Entry 7VF2 (electron microscopy, 3.00 A resolution); this record covers chains A and D of the 4 polymer chains in the assembly.

== Chain A ==
Protein: Protein virilizer homolog
Source organism: Homo sapiens
UniProtKB: Q69YN4 (VIR_HUMAN); residues 1-1812 here = UniProt positions 1-1812
Sequence (1812 residues; each row starts with the number of its first residue):
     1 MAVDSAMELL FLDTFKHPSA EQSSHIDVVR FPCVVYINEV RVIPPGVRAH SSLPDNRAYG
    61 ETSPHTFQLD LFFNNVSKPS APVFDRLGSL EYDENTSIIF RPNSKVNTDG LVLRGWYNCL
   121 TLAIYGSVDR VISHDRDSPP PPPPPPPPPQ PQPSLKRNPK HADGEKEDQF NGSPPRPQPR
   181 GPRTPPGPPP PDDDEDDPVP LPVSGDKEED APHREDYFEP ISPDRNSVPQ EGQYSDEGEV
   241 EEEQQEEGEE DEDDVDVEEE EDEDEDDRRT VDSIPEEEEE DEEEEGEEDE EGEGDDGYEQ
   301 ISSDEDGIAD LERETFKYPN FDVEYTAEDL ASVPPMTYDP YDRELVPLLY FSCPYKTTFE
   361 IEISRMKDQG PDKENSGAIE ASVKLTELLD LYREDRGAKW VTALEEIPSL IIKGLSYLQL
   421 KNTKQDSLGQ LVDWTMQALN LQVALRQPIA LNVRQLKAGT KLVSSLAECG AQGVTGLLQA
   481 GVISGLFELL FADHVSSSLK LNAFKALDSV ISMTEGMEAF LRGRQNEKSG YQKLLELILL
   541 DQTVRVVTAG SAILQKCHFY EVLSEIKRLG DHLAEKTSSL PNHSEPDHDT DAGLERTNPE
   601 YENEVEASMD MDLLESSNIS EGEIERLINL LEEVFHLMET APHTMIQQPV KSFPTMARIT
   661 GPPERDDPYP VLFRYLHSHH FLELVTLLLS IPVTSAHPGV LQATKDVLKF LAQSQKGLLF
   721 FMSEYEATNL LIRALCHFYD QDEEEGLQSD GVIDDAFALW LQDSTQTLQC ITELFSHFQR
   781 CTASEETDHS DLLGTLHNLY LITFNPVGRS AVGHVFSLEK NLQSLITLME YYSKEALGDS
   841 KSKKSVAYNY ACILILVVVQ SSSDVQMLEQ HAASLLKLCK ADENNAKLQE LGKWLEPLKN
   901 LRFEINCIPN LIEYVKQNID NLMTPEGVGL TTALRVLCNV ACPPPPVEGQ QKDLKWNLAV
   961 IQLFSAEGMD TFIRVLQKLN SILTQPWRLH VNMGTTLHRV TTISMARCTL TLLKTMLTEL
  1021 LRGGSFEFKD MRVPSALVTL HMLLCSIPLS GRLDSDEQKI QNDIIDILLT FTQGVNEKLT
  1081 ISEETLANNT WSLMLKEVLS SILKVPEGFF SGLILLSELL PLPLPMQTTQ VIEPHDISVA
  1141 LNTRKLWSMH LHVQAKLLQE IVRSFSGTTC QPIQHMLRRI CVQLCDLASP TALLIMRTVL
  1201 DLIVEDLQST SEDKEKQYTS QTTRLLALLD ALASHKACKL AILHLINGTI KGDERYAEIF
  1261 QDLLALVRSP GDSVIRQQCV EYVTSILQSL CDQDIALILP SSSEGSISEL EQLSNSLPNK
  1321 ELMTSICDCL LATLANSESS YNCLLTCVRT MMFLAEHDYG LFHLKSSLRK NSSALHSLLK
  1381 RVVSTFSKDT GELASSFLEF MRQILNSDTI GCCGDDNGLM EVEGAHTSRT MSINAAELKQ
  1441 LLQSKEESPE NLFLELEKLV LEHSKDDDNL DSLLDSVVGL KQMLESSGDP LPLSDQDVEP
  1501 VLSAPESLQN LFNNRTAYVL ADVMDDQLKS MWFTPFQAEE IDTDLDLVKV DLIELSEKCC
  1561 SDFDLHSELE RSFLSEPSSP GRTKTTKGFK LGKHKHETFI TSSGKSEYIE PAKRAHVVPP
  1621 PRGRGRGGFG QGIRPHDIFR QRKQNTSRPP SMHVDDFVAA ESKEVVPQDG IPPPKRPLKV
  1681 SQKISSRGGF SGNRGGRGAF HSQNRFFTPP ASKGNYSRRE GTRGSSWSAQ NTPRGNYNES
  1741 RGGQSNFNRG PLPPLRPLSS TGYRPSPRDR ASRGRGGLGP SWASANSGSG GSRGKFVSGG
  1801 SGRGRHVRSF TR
Unresolved in the structure: 1-332, 580-618, 1410-1427, 1586-1812
UniProt features mapped onto this chain:
  - modified residue: Ala-2 (N-acetylalanine), Ser-133 (Phosphoserine), Ser-138 (Phosphoserine), Ser-173 (Phosphoserine), Thr-184 (Phosphothreonine), Ser-222 (Phosphoserine), Tyr-914 (Phosphotyrosine), Ser-1579 (Phosphoserine), Thr-1708 (Phosphothreonine), Arg-1723 (Omega-N-methylarginine), Arg-1741 (Asymmetric dimethylarginine), Arg-1773 (Asymmetric dimethylarginine), Arg-1775 (Asymmetric dimethylarginine), Arg-1793 (Asymmetric dimethylarginine)

== Chain D ==
Protein: Pre-mRNA-splicing regulator WTAP
Source organism: Homo sapiens
UniProtKB: Q15007 (FL2D_HUMAN); residues 1-396 here = UniProt positions 1-396
Sequence (396 residues; each row starts with the number of its first residue):
     1 MTNEEPLPKK VRLSETDFKV MARDELILRW KQYEAYVQAL EGKYTDLNSN DVTGLRESEE
    61 KLKQQQQESA RRENILVMRL ATKEQEMQEC TTQIQYLKQV QQPSVAQLRS TMVDPAINLF
   121 FLKMKGELEQ TKDKLEQAQN ELSAWKFTPD SQTGKKLMAK CRMLIQENQE LGRQLSQGRI
   181 AQLEAELALQ KKYSEELKSS QDELNDFIIQ LDEEVEGMQS TILVLQQQLK ETRQQLAQYQ
   241 QQQSQASAPS TSRTTASEPV EQSEATSKDC SRLTNGPSNG SSSRQRTSGS GFHREGNTTE
   301 DDFPSSPGNG NKSSNSSEER TGRGGSGYVN QLSAGYESVD SPTGSENSLT HQSNDTDSSH
   361 DPQEEKAVSG KGNRTVGSRH VQNGLDSSVN VQGSVL
Unresolved in the structure: 1-63, 248-396
UniProt features mapped onto this chain:
  - modified residue: Met-1 (N-acetylmethionine), Ser-14 (Phosphoserine), Ser-305 (Phosphoserine), Ser-306 (Phosphoserine), Ser-341 (Phosphoserine), Thr-350 (Phosphothreonine), Ser-388 (Phosphoserine)
What the authors report for this chain:
  - self-association interface (contacts with another copy of this molecule); pairs are residue here / residue on that copy: Lys-155/Trp-145, Leu-157/Phe-147 (hydrophobic contact)

== How chain A and chain D interact ==
Pairs across the interface - 96 pairs, chain A then chain D:
  Met-336(A) / Arg-79(D)
  His-494(A) / Met-218(D)
  His-494(A) / Thr-221(D)  hydrogen bond
  Val-495(A) / Met-218(D)
  Ser-496(A) / Met-218(D)
  Ser-497(A) / Glu-214(D)  hydrogen bond
  Gln-542(A) / Gln-210(D)
  Thr-543(A) / Gln-210(D)
  Thr-543(A) / Leu-211(D)
  Thr-543(A) / Glu-214(D)
  Val-544(A) / Phe-207(D)  hydrophobic
  Val-544(A) / Gln-210(D)
  Arg-545(A) / Leu-211(D)
  Phe-653(A) / Leu-204(D)  hydrophobic
  Phe-653(A) / Phe-207(D)  hydrophobic
  Phe-653(A) / Leu-211(D)  hydrophobic
  Thr-655(A) / Ser-200(D)
  Thr-655(A) / Glu-203(D)
  Thr-655(A) / Leu-204(D)
  Thr-655(A) / Phe-207(D)
  Met-656(A) / Ser-199(D)
  Met-656(A) / Glu-203(D)  hydrogen bond (backbone-side chain)
  Ala-657(A) / Ser-200(D)
  Ile-659(A) / Leu-197(D)  hydrophobic
  Ile-659(A) / Ser-200(D)
  Ile-659(A) / Gln-201(D)
  Thr-660(A) / Leu-204(D)
  Lys-952(A) / Glu-196(D)
  Leu-954(A) / Glu-196(D)
  Leu-954(A) / Leu-197(D)  hydrophobic
  Asn-957(A) / Tyr-193(D)
  Asn-957(A) / Glu-196(D)  hydrogen bond
  Leu-958(A) / Tyr-193(D)  hydrophobic
  Val-960(A) / Leu-189(D)  hydrophobic
  Ile-961(A) / Leu-189(D)  hydrophobic
  Ile-961(A) / Gln-190(D)
  Phe-964(A) / Gln-182(D)
  Phe-964(A) / Ala-185(D)  hydrophobic
  Phe-964(A) / Glu-186(D)
  Phe-964(A) / Leu-189(D)  hydrophobic
  Ser-965(A) / Glu-186(D)  hydrogen bond
  Met-969(A) / Gln-182(D)
  Leu-989(A) / Gln-101(D)
  Val-991(A) / Lys-98(D)
  Glu-1019(A) / Leu-189(D)
  Leu-1020(A) / Ala-185(D)  hydrophobic
  Leu-1020(A) / Leu-189(D)  hydrophobic
  Arg-1022(A) / Glu-196(D)  salt bridge
  Gly-1023(A) / Lys-192(D)
  Lys-1029(A) / Ser-176(D)  hydrogen bond (backbone-side chain)
  Asp-1030(A) / Ser-176(D)
  Asp-1030(A) / Gln-177(D)  hydrogen bond (backbone-side chain)
  Arg-1032(A) / Gln-177(D)  hydrogen bond
  Leu-1103(A) / Phe-120(D)  hydrophobic
  Pro-1106(A) / Ile-117(D)  hydrophobic
  Phe-1109(A) / Phe-120(D)  hydrophobic
  Glu-1160(A) / Lys-123(D)  salt bridge
  Ser-1164(A) / Ala-116(D)
  Ser-1164(A) / Phe-120(D)
  Ser-1164(A) / Lys-123(D)
  Gly-1167(A) / Pro-115(D)
  Gly-1167(A) / Ala-116(D)
  Thr-1168(A) / Ala-116(D)
  Thr-1169(A) / Asp-114(D)  hydrogen bond
  Thr-1169(A) / Pro-115(D)
  Cys-1170(A) / Asp-114(D)
  Gln-1221(A) / Leu-119(D)
  Arg-1224(A) / Pro-115(D)
  Asp-1546(A) / Pro-115(D)
  Leu-1547(A) / Pro-115(D)  hydrophobic
  Val-1548(A) / Met-112(D)
  Val-1548(A) / Val-113(D)
  Lys-1549(A) / Thr-111(D)
  Lys-1549(A) / Met-112(D)
  Lys-1549(A) / Val-113(D)  hydrogen bond (backbone-backbone)
  Lys-1549(A) / Asn-118(D)
  Val-1550(A) / Ser-110(D)
  Val-1550(A) / Thr-111(D)
  Val-1550(A) / Met-112(D)  hydrophobic
  Asp-1551(A) / Thr-111(D)  hydrogen bond (backbone-side chain)
  Asp-1551(A) / Phe-121(D)
  Leu-1552(A) / Arg-109(D)
  Ile-1553(A) / Leu-108(D)
  Ile-1553(A) / Thr-111(D)
  Glu-1554(A) / Val-105(D)
  Glu-1554(A) / Leu-108(D)
  Glu-1554(A) / Arg-109(D)  salt bridge
  Ser-1556(A) / Lys-125(D)
  His-1566(A) / Leu-108(D)
  Glu-1570(A) / Pro-103(D)
  Glu-1570(A) / Leu-108(D)
  Arg-1571(A) / Gln-102(D)
  Arg-1571(A) / Ser-104(D)
  Leu-1574(A) / Gln-101(D)
  Ser-1578(A) / Lys-98(D)  hydrogen bond (backbone-side chain)
  Ser-1578(A) / Gln-99(D)
Other interface residues (no listed pair), chain A (71 interface residues in all): Val-333, Pro-654, Gly-968, His-990, Phe-1026, Phe-1165, Cys-1559, Cys-1560, Ser-1567, Ser-1575, Ser-1579, Pro-1580
Other interface residues (no listed pair), chain D (51 interface residues in all): Leu-76, Lys-83, Leu-128, Glu-184, Ala-188
The authors on this interface:
  - residue pairs: Glu-1554(A)/Arg-109(D) (hydrogen bond)

== Summary ==
71 residues of chain A face 51 of chain D across their interface, with 12 hydrogen bonds and 3 salt bridges.
Among the polar pairs are Arg-1022(A)/Glu-196(D), Glu-1160(A)/Lys-123(D) and Glu-1554(A)/Arg-109(D). The
authors report a hydrogen bond between Glu-1554(A) and Arg-109(D). From the paper: a self-association
interface involving Lys-155(D) and Leu-157(D).
Here chain A is Protein virilizer homolog and chain D is Pre-mRNA-splicing regulator WTAP, both from Homo
sapiens. Entry 7VF2 (Human m6A-METTL associated complex (WTAP, VIRMA, ZC3H13, and HAKAI)) was determined by
electron microscopy together with 7VF5 from the same study.
